Entry 9D3T (electron microscopy, 2.80 A resolution); this record covers chains A and J of the 10 polymer chains in the assembly.

# Chain A
Protein: Histone H3.2
From: Homo sapiens
UniProt: Q71DI3 (H32_HUMAN); residues 43-135 here correspond to UniProt positions 44-136 (UniProt number = residue number + 1)
Chain sequence (93 residues; numbered 43 to 135; the number before each row is that of its first residue):
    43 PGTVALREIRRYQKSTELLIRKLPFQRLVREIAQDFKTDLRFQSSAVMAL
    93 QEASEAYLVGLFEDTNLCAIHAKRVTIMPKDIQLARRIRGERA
Unresolved in the structure: 135
Curated features (UniProtKB/Swiss-Prot):
  - modified residue: Lys56 (N6,N6,N6-trimethyllysine), Ser57 (Phosphoserine), Lys64 (N6-(2-hydroxyisobutyryl)lysine), Lys79 (N6,N6,N6-trimethyllysine), Thr80 (Phosphothreonine), Ser86 (Phosphoserine), Thr107 (Phosphothreonine), Lys115 (N6-acetyllysine), Lys122 (N6-(2-hydroxyisobutyryl)lysine)
  - lipidation: Cys110 (S-palmitoyl cysteine)

# Chain J
Molecule: 5S rDNA (coding strand)
From: Xenopus borealis
Sequence (100 nucleotides; numbered -46 to 53; the number before each row is that of its first residue; numbers below 1 keep their minus sign (DT-46 is residue -46)):
   -46 TCAGGGTGGTATGGCCGTAGGCGAGCACAAGGCTGACTTTTCCTCCCCTT
     4 GTGCTGCCTTCTGGGGGGGGCCCAGCTCCTCCCCATGCCAGGGTCTTTTC

# How chain A and chain J interact
Contacting residue pairs (11; chain A residue first):
  Pro43(A) with DT8(J), phosphate contact; DG9(J), phosphate contact
  Gly44(A) with DG9(J), hydrogen bond to the phosphate
  Val46(A) with DG9(J), phosphate contact
  Ala47(A) with DG9(J), phosphate contact
  Arg63(A) with DG18(J), salt bridge to the phosphate
  Lys64(A) with DG18(J), hydrogen bond to the phosphate
  Leu65(A) with DG17(J), sugar contact; DG18(J), hydrogen bond to the phosphate
  Pro66(A) with DG17(J), phosphate contact
  Arg83(A) with DA27(J), sugar contact
Other interface residues (no listed pair), chain A (12 interface residues in all): Arg69, Asp81, Thr118
Other interface residues (no listed pair), chain J (6 interface residues in all): DC7

# Overview
Chain A and chain J form an interface of 12 and 6 residues respectively, with 3 hydrogen bonds and 1 salt
bridge. Polar contacts include Gly44(A)-DG9(J), Lys64(A)-DG18(J) and Leu65(A)-DG18(J).
Here chain A is Histone H3.2 (Homo sapiens) and chain J is 5S rDNA (coding strand) (Xenopus borealis). Entry
9D3T (147-bp 5S rDNA nucleosome cross-linked with glutaraldehyde) was determined by electron microscopy,
deposited together with 9D3K, 9D3L, 9D3N, 9D3O, 9D3Q, 9D3R and 9D3S.
